2W41 - chains A and B; structure by X-ray diffraction, 2.41 A resolution.

# Chain A (and B)
Protein: Glycerol kinase, putative
Source organism: Plasmodium falciparum
Notes: EC 2.7.1.30; chain B of this document is another copy of the same molecule, construct and numbering; everything in this record applies to it too
UniProtKB: Q8IDI4 (Q8IDI4_PLAF7); residue numbers follow UniProt; this construct covers 1-501
Amino-acid sequence (507 residues; each row starts with the number of its first residue; numbers below 1 keep their minus sign (Ile-5 is residue -5)):
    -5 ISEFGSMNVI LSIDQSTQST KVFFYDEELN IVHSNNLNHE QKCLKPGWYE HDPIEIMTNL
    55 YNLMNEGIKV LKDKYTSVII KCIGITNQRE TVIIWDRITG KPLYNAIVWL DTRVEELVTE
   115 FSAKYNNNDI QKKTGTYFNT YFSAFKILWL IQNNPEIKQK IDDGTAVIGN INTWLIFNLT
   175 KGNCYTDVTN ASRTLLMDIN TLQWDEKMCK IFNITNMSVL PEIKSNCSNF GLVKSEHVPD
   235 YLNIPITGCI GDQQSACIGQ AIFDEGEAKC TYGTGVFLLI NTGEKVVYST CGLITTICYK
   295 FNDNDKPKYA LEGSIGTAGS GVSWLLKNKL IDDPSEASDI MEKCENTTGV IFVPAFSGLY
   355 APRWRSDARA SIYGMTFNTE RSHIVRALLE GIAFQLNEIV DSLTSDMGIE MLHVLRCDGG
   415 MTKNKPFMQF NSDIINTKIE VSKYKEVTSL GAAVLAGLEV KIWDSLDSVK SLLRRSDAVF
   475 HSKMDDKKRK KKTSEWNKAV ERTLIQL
Disordered / not traced: -5 (chain B: fully traced)
Ligand contacts: ADP (adenosine-5'-diphosphate): Tyr266, Gly267, Thr268, Gly313, Ser314, Val316, Ser317, Pro328, Ser329, Ala331, Ser332, Leu383, Gly413, Gly414, Met415, Asn418
From the paper describing this entry:
  - conformationally variable residues (domain motion): Gln12, Arg83, Glu109, Tyr135, Phe271 to Leu272, Glu306 to Ser308, Ser470 to Asp471
  - binding site for ADP: Thr268, Gly313, Ser332, Gly414, Met415, Asn418
  - catalytic residues: Asp246 (proposed by the authors, not directly observed)

# Chain A / chain B interface
Contacting residue pairs (68; chain A residue first):
  Thr311(A) - Phe371(B)
  Ser314(A) - Phe371(B)
  Gly315(A) - Phe371(B)
  Trp318(A) - Met369(B)  hydrophobic
  Trp318(A) - Thr370(B)
  Trp318(A) - Phe371(B)
  Trp318(A) - Thr373(B)  hydrogen bond (side chain-backbone)
  Lys321(A) - Phe371(B)  hydrogen bond (side chain-backbone)
  Lys321(A) - Thr373(B)
  Asn322(A) - Leu324(B)
  Asn322(A) - Thr373(B)
  Asn322(A) - Glu374(B)
  Asn322(A) - Arg375(B)
  Lys323(A) - Lys323(B)
  Lys323(A) - Arg375(B)
  Leu324(A) - Asn322(B)
  Phe350(A) - Met369(B)
  Phe350(A) - Thr370(B)
  Phe350(A) - Phe371(B)  hydrophobic
  Ser351(A) - Phe371(B)
  Arg363(A) - Gly368(B)
  Arg363(A) - Met369(B)
  Arg363(A) - Thr370(B)
  Ala364(A) - Ile366(B)
  Ala364(A) - Tyr367(B)
  Ala364(A) - Gly368(B)
  Ala364(A) - Met369(B)  hydrogen bond (backbone-backbone)
  Ser365(A) - Ile366(B)
  Ile366(A) - Ala364(B)
  Ile366(A) - Ser365(B)
  Ile366(A) - Ile366(B)  hydrogen bond (backbone-backbone)
  Ile366(A) - Met369(B)  hydrophobic
  Tyr367(A) - Ala364(B)
  Tyr367(A) - Tyr367(B)  hydrophobic
  Gly368(A) - Arg363(B)
  Gly368(A) - Ala364(B)
  Met369(A) - Trp318(B)  hydrophobic
  Met369(A) - Phe350(B)
  Met369(A) - Arg363(B)
  Met369(A) - Ala364(B)  hydrogen bond (backbone-backbone)
  Met369(A) - Ile366(B)  hydrophobic
  Thr370(A) - Trp318(B)
  Thr370(A) - Phe350(B)
  Thr370(A) - Arg363(B)
  Phe371(A) - Thr311(B)
  Phe371(A) - Ser314(B)
  Phe371(A) - Gly315(B)
  Phe371(A) - Trp318(B)
  Phe371(A) - Lys321(B)  hydrogen bond (backbone-side chain)
  Phe371(A) - Phe350(B)  hydrophobic
  Phe371(A) - Ser351(B)
  Thr373(A) - Trp318(B)  hydrogen bond (backbone-side chain)
  Thr373(A) - Lys321(B)
  Thr373(A) - Asn322(B)
  Glu374(A) - Asn322(B)
  Arg375(A) - Asn322(B)
  Arg375(A) - Lys323(B)
  Lys492(A) - Leu501(B)
  Glu495(A) - Leu501(B)
  Arg496(A) - Arg496(B)  hydrogen bond (backbone-side chain)
  Arg496(A) - Thr497(B)
  Arg496(A) - Ile499(B)  hydrogen bond (side chain-backbone)
  Arg496(A) - Leu501(B)
  Thr497(A) - Arg496(B)
  Ile499(A) - Arg496(B)  hydrogen bond (backbone-side chain)
  Leu501(A) - Lys492(B)
  Leu501(A) - Glu495(B)
  Leu501(A) - Arg496(B)
Other interface residues (no listed pair), chain A (33 interface residues in all): Phe346, Ala349, Asn372, Ile378, Leu498
Other interface residues (no listed pair), chain B (33 interface residues in all): Phe346, Ala349, Asn372, Ile378, Leu498

# Summary
Chain A and chain B each contribute 33 residues to their interface; the contacts include 10 hydrogen bonds.
Polar contacts include Trp318(A)-Thr373(B), Lys321(A)-Phe371(B) and Arg496(A)-Arg496(B). Ligands of chain A:
ADP. From the paper: the catalytic residue Asp246(A); a binding site for ADP at Thr268(A), Gly313(A) and
Ser332(A) among others.
Both chains are Glycerol kinase, putative (Plasmodium falciparum). Entry 2W41 (Crystal structure of Plasmodium
falciparum glycerol kinase with ADP) was determined by X-ray diffraction, deposited together with 2W40.
